Entry 8V5L (X-ray diffraction, 3.09 A resolution); this record covers chains B and C of the 5 polymer chains in the assembly.

== Chain B ==
Name: Fab 1E12 Heavy Chain
Source organism: Homo sapiens
Notes: antibody fragment or engineered binder
Sequence (248 residues; each row starts with the number of its first residue):
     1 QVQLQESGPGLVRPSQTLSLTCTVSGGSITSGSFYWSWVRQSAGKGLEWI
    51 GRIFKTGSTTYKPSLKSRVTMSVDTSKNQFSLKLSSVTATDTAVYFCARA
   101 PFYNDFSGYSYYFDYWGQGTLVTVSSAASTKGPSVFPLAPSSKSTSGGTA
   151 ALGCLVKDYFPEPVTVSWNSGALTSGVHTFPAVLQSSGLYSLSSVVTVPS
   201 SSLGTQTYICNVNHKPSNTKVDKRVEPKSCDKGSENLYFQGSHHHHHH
Not modelled in the structure: 232-248
Cystine bridges: C22-C97, C154-C210

== Chain C ==
Name: Fab 1E12 Light Chain
Source organism: Homo sapiens
Notes: antibody fragment or engineered binder
Sequence (219 residues; row label = number of the first residue in the row):
     1 QSVLTQPPSASGTPGQRVTISCSGSSSDIGPNTVHWYRQVPGTAPTLLIY
    51 SDNQRPSGVPARFSGSRSGTSASLAISGLQSEDEAIYYCAAWDDSLNPLY
   101 VFGTGTKVTVLGRTVAAPSVFIFPPSDEQLKSGTASVVCLLNNFYPREAK
   151 VQWKVDNALQSGNSQESVTEQDSKDSTYSLSSTLTLSKADYEKHKVYACE
   201 VTHQGLSSPVTKSFNRGEC
Not modelled in the structure: 218-219
Cystine bridges: C22-C89, C139-C199

== Interface between chain B and chain C ==
Residue-residue contacts - 84 pairs, chain B then chain C:
  Q41(B) with Q39(C), hydrogen bond; Y88(C)
  L47(B) with Y88(C), hydrophobic; F102(C)
  E48(B) with Q1(C)
  W49(B) with W92(C), hydrophobic; L99(C), hydrophobic; Y100(C)
  R52(B) with W92(C)
  T60(B) with W92(C)
  Y61(B) with P98(C)
  K62(B) with Q1(C); Y100(C)
  P63(B) with N97(C); P98(C); L99(C)
  S64(B) with Q1(C)
  K66(B) with N97(C), hydrogen bond
  F96(B) with A44(C), hydrophobic
  Y103(B) with Y50(C); S51(C), hydrogen bond
  D105(B) with S51(C)
  S107(B) with P31(C); T33(C); R67(C), hydrogen bond (backbone-side chain)
  G108(B) with P31(C)
  Y109(B) with N32(C), hydrogen bond (backbone-side chain); T33(C), hydrogen bond (backbone-side chain); W92(C)
  S110(B) with T33(C), hydrogen bond; H35(C); S51(C), hydrogen bond
  Y111(B) with H35(C), hydrogen bond (backbone-side chain); W92(C), hydrophobic; Y100(C), hydrogen bond (backbone-side chain)
  Y112(B) with H35(C); Y37(C); L47(C), hydrophobic; Y50(C), hydrophobic; Y100(C)
  F113(B) with Y37(C), hydrogen bond (backbone-side chain); L47(C); Y100(C), hydrophobic
  W116(B) with Y37(C), hydrophobic; P45(C)
  G117(B) with A44(C)
  F136(B) with D127(C); E128(C); Q129(C)
  P137(B) with S126(C), hydrogen bond (backbone-side chain); D127(C)
  L138(B) with S126(C); V138(C), hydrophobic
  A139(B) with F123(C)
  K143(B) with F121(C); I122(C)
  S144(B) with F121(C)
  T149(B) with F121(C)
  A151(B) with F123(C); L140(C), hydrophobic
  L155(B) with Q129(C)
  K157(B) with Q129(C); T134(C)
  H178(B) with N142(C); N143(C); D172(C); S179(C)
  T179(B) with T169(C)
  F180(B) with L140(C), hydrophobic; S167(C); T169(C); S179(C); L180(C); S181(C)
  P181(B) with S167(C), hydrogen bond (backbone-side chain); V168(C)
  V183(B) with Q165(C); E166(C)
  L184(B) with Q165(C), hydrogen bond (backbone-side chain)
  V195(B) with L140(C), hydrophobic
  T197(B) with N142(C)
  K223(B) with E128(C), salt bridge
  K228(B) with P124(C); F214(C)
Also at the interface, not in a pair above, chain B (53 interface residues in all): V39, G46, D114, Q118, A150, L152, A182, Q185, S193, C230
Also at the interface, not in a pair above, chain C (49 interface residues in all): T43, D52, S132, S136, K212, G217

== Summary ==
53 residues of chain B and 49 residues of chain C are in contact, with 14 hydrogen bonds and 1 salt bridge.
Polar pairs include K223(B)-E128(C), Q41(B)-Q39(C) and K66(B)-N97(C).
Here chain B is Fab 1E12 Heavy Chain and chain C is Fab 1E12 Light Chain, both from Homo sapiens. Entry 8V5L
(Structure of the Varicella Zoster Virus (VZV) gI binding domain of glycoprotein E (gE) in complex ...) was
determined by X-ray diffraction (same publication as 8V5Q).
